Entry 8EJO (X-ray diffraction, 2.67 A resolution); this record covers chains A and D of the 4 polymer chains in the assembly.

# Chain A
Protein: Homeobox domain-containing protein
Organism: Ornithorhynchus anatinus
UniProtKB: A0A6I8NF41 (A0A6I8NF41_ORNAN); residues 17-85 here correspond to UniProt positions 43-111 (UniProt number = residue number + 26)
Chain sequence (71 residues; row label = number of the first residue in the row):
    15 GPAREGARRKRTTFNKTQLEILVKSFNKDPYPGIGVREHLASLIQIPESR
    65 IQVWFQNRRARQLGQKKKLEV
Disordered / not traced: 15-20, 77-85
Construct notes: expression tag (15-16)
From the paper describing this entry:
  - binding site for the 17-nt DNA strand (chain D): Arg-75

# Chain D
Molecule: 17-nt DNA strand
Sequence (17 nucleotides; numbered 1 to 17; the number before each row is that of its first residue):
     1 TGTTGATTAGATTACGC

# How chain A and chain D interact
Residue-residue contacts (14; chain A residue first):
  Arg-22(A) with DT13(D), hydrogen bond to the base; DA14(D), sugar contact
  Arg-25(A) with DC15(D), hydrogen bond to the base; DG16(D), sugar contact
  Thr-27(A) with DG16(D), phosphate contact; DC17(D), phosphate contact
  Tyr-45(A) with DT8(D), phosphate contact; DA9(D), hydrogen bond to the phosphate
  Arg-51(A) with DT7(D), salt bridge to the phosphate
  Gln-66(A) with DT7(D), phosphate contact; DT8(D), phosphate contact
  Gln-70(A) with DT8(D), base contact
  Arg-73(A) with DT8(D), phosphate contact; DA9(D), salt bridge to the phosphate
Interface residues without a listed pair, chain A (10 interface residues in all): Lys-24, Arg-75
Interface residues without a listed pair, chain D (9 interface residues in all): DT12

# In short
Chain A and chain D form an interface of 10 and 9 residues respectively, with 3 hydrogen bonds and 2 salt
bridges. Polar pairs include Arg-22(A)/DT13(D), Arg-25(A)/DC15(D) and Tyr-45(A)/DA9(D). The paper reports a
binding site for the 17-nt DNA strand (chain D) at Arg-75(A).
Here chain A is Homeobox domain-containing protein (Ornithorhynchus anatinus) and chain D is a 17-nt DNA
strand. Entry 8EJO (Crystal structure of the homeodomain of Platypus sDUX in complex with DNA) was determined
by X-ray diffraction (same publication as 8EJP).
